4Y16 - chains A and D of the 4 polymer chains in the assembly; structure by X-ray diffraction, 2.60 A resolution.

Chain A:
Molecule: Antigen-presenting glycoprotein CD1d1
Organism: Mus musculus
Notes: fragment: Ectodomain
Reference sequence: P11609 (CD1D1_MOUSE); residues 1-279 here correspond to UniProt positions 19-297 (UniProt number = residue number + 18)
Amino-acid sequence (285 residues; numbered 1 to 285; the number before each row is that of its first residue):
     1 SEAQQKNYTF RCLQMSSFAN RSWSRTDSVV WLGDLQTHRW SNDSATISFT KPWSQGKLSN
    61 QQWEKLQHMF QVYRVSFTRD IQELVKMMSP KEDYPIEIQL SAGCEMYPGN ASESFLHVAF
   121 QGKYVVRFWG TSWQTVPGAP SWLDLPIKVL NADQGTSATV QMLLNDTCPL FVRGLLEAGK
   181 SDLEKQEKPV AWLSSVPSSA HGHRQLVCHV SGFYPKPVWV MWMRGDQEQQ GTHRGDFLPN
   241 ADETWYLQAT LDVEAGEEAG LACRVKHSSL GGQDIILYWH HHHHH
Disordered / not traced: 1-5, 198-203, 280-285
Differences from the reference sequence: variant His-201 (Asp219 in P11609); expression tag (280-285)
UniProt features mapped onto this chain:
  - binding site (a D-galactosylceramide): Asp-80, Asp-153 to Thr-156
  - glycosylation (N-linked (GlcNAc...) asparagine): Asn-7, Asn-20, Asn-42, Asn-110, Asn-165
Disulfide bonds: Cys-104/Cys-168, Cys-208/Cys-263
Glycans and other covalent adducts: N-acetylglucosamine (NAG) linked to Asn-20, Asn-42; glycan linked to Asn-165

Chain D:
Molecule: Chimeric TCR Vbeta8.2 chain (mouse variable domain, human constant domain)
Organism: Mus musculus, Homo sapiens
Amino-acid sequence (241 residues; row label = number of the first residue in the row; numbering starts at 0):
     0 MEAAVTQSPR NKVAVTGGKV TLSCNQTNNH NNMYWYRQDT GHGLRLIHYS YGAGSTEKGD
    60 IPDGYKASRP SQENFSLILE LATPSQTSVY FCASGDEGYT QYFGPGTRLL VLEDLRNVTP
   120 PKVSLFEPSK AEISHTQKAT LVCLATGFYP DHVELSWWVN GKEVHSGVCT DPQPLKEQPA
   180 LNDSRYSLSS RLRVSATFWQ NPRNHFRCQV QFYGLSENDE WTQDRAKPVT QIVSAEAWGR
   240 A
Disordered / not traced: 0-1
Disulfide bonds: Cys-23/Cys-91, Cys-142/Cys-207

How chain A and chain D interact:
Residue-residue contacts - 8 pairs, chain A then chain D:
  Glu-83(A) / Tyr-48(D)  hydrogen bond
  Glu-83(A) / Tyr-50(D)  hydrogen bond
  Lys-86(A) / Tyr-48(D)  hydrogen bond
  Lys-86(A) / Tyr-50(D)
  Lys-86(A) / Glu-56(D)
  Met-87(A) / Tyr-50(D)  hydrophobic
  Lys-148(A) / Glu-96(D)
  Ala-152(A) / Glu-96(D)
Other interface residues (no listed pair), chain A (6 interface residues in all): Val-149
Other interface residues (no listed pair), chain D (5 interface residues in all): Gly-97

In short:
Chain A and chain D form an interface of 6 and 5 residues respectively; the contacts include 3 hydrogen bonds.
Polar pairs include Glu-83(A)/Tyr-48(D), Glu-83(A)/Tyr-50(D) and Lys-86(A)/Tyr-48(D). UniProt lists 5
D-galactosylceramide-binding residues on chain A.
Here chain A is Antigen-presenting glycoprotein CD1d1 (Mus musculus) and chain D is Chimeric TCR Vbeta8.2
chain (mouse variable domain, human constant domain) (Mus musculus, Homo sapiens). Entry 4Y16 (Crystal
structure of the mCD1d/NC-aGC/iNKTCR ternary complex) was determined by X-ray diffraction.
